Entry 8TNG (electron microscopy, 3.58 A resolution); this record covers chains A and J of the 9 polymer chains in the assembly.

Chain A:
Protein: HIV-1 BG505 DS-SOSIP gp120
Source organism: Human immunodeficiency virus 1
UniProtKB: Q2N0S6 (Q2N0S6_9HIV1); the construct lacks a stretch of the UniProt sequence and is renumbered around it, so the offset changes along the chain: 31-141 = UniProt 30-140; 150-186 = UniProt 141-177; 188-309 = UniProt 187-308; 312-321 = UniProt 309-318; 2 more segments
Chain sequence (481 residues; numbered 31 to 513 plus 10 insertion-coded residues; 12 numbers in that range are skipped by the numbering (no residue carries them; nothing is unmodelled there); the number before each row is that of its first residue; a row labelled like 186A-186I holds insertion residues (186A, then the next letters in order)):
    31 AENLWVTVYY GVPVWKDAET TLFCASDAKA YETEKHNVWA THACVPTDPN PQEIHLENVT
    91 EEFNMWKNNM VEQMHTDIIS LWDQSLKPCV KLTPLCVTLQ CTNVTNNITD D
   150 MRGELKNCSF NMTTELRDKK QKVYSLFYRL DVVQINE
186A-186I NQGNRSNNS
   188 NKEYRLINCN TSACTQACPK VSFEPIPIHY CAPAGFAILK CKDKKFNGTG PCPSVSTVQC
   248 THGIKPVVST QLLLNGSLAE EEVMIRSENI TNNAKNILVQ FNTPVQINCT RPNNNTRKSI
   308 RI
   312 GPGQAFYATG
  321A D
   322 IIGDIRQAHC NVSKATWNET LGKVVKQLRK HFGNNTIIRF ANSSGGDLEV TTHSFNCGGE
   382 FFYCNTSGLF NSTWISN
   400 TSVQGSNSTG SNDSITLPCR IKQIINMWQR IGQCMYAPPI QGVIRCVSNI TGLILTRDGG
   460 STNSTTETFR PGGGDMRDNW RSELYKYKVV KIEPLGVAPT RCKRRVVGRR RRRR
Not modelled in the structure: 186A-186I, 400-410, 506-513
Differences from the reference sequence: conflict Cys201 (Ile200 in Q2N0S6), Asn332 (Thr330 in Q2N0S6), Cys433 (Ala430 in Q2N0S6), Cys501 (Ala498 in Q2N0S6); expression tag (509-513)
Disulfide bonds: Cys54-Cys74, Cys119-Cys205, Cys126-Cys196, Cys131-Cys157, Cys201-Cys433, Cys218-Cys247, Cys228-Cys239, Cys296-Cys331, Cys378-Cys445, Cys385-Cys418
Glycans and other covalent adducts: N-acetylglucosamine (NAG) linked to Asn88, Asn133, Asn156, Asn160, Asn197, Asn234, Asn276, Asn295, Asn301, Asn332, Asn339, Asn363, Asn386, Asn392, Asn448; glycan linked to Asn262

Chain J:
Protein: CD4-binding site targeting nanobody R27
Source organism: Lama glama
Notes: antibody fragment or engineered binder
Chain sequence (121 residues; each row starts with the number of its first residue; note: 2 numbers in that range are skipped by the numbering (no residue carries them; nothing is unmodelled there); a row labelled like 82A-82C holds insertion residues (82A, then the next letters in order)):
     1 QVQLQESGGG LVQPGGSLRL SCVASGFDLE NYSIGWFRQA PGKAREGVAC LS
    55 KNSGIGHSVK GRFTISRDGD SNTWFLQM
82A-82C GAL
    83 EAEDTAVYTC ATYNRACA
100A-100G NYVTIWP
   101 EFRGQGTQVT VSS
Disulfide bonds: Cys22-Cys92, Cys50-Cys99

How chain A and chain J interact:
Pairs across the interface (27):
  Asn279(A) - Glu101(J)  hydrogen bond
  Asn280(A) - Ile100E(J)
  Asn280(A) - Trp100F(J)  hydrogen bond (side chain-backbone)
  Ala281(A) - Glu101(J)
  Ser364(A) - Asn100A(J)  hydrogen bond
  Ser365(A) - Tyr100B(J)
  Ser365(A) - Val100C(J)
  Ser365(A) - Thr100D(J)
  Gly366(A) - Cys99(J)
  Gly366(A) - Ala100(J)
  Gly366(A) - Asn100A(J)
  Gly367(A) - His61(J)  hydrogen bond (backbone-side chain)
  Gly367(A) - Cys99(J)
  Asp368(A) - Ser52(J)
  Asp368(A) - Ser57(J)  hydrogen bond
  Asp368(A) - His61(J)
  Asp368(A) - Ala98(J)
  Gln428(A) - Asn56(J)
  Ile430(A) - Asn56(J)
  Thr455(A) - Asn100A(J)
  Asp457(A) - Thr100D(J)  hydrogen bond
  Asp457(A) - Trp100F(J)
  Gly459(A) - Trp100F(J)
  Arg469(A) - Asn100A(J)
  Arg469(A) - Thr100D(J)  hydrogen bond
  Pro470(A) - Asn100A(J)  hydrogen bond (backbone-side chain)
  Gly472(A) - Asn96(J)
Interface residues without a listed pair, chain A (22 interface residues in all): Val371, Arg429, Arg456, Gly458, Ser460, Gly473
Interface residues without a listed pair, chain J (16 interface residues in all): Arg45

Overview:
22 residues of chain A and 16 residues of chain J are in contact, with 8 hydrogen bonds. Polar pairs include
Asn279(A)-Glu101(J), Asn280(A)-Trp100F(J) and Ser364(A)-Asn100A(J). N-acetylglucosamine is covalently linked
to Asn88(A), Asn133(A), Asn156(A), Asn160(A), Asn197(A) and Asn234(A) and 9 more.
Here chain A is HIV-1 BG505 DS-SOSIP gp120 (Human immunodeficiency virus 1) and chain J is CD4-binding site
targeting nanobody R27 (Lama glama). Entry 8TNG (Cryo-EM structure of HIV-1 Env BG505 DS-SOSIP in complex with
broadly neutralizing llama nanobody R27 targeting ...) was determined by electron microscopy together with
8TNH and 8TNI from the same study.
